PDB entry 5FCZ | X-ray diffraction, 2.45 A resolution | chain A

# Chain A
Molecule: B-N-acetylhexosaminidase
Source organism: Streptomyces plicatus
UniProtKB: O85361 (O85361_STRPL); residues 3-506 here = UniProt positions 3-506
Chain sequence (512 residues; row label = number of the first residue in the row; numbers below 1 keep their minus sign (Met-5 is residue -5)):
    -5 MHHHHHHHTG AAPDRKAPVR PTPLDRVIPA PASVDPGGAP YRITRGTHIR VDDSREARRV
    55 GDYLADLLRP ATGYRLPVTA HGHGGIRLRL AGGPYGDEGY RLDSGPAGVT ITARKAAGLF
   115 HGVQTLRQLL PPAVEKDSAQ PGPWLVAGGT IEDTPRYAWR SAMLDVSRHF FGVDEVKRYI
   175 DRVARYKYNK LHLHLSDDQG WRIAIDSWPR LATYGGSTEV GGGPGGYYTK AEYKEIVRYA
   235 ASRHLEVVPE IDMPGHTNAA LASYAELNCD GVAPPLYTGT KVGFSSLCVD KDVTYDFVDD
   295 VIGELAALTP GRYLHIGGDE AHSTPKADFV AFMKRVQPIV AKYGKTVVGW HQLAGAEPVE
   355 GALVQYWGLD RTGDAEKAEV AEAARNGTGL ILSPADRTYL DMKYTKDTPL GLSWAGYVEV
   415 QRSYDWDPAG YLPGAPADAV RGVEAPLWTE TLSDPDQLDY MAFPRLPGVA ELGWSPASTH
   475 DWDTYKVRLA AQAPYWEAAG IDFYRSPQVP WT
Not modelled in the structure: -5 to 7
Sequence notes: expression tag (-5 to 2)
Disulfides: Cys263-Cys282
Ligand contacts: NTA-glucal (TNX; 1,5-anhydro-2-deoxy-2-(ethanethioylamino)-D-arabino-hex-1-enitol): Arg162, Asp191, His250, Val276, Asp313, Glu314, Trp344, Trp361, Tyr393, Asp395, Met396, Leu406, Trp408, Trp442, Glu444

# Overview
Ligands of chain A: NTA-glucal.
Chain A is B-N-acetylhexosaminidase (Streptomyces plicatus); the structure, Streptomyces plicatus
N-acetyl-beta-hexosaminidase in complex with Thio-NAglucal (TNX), was determined by X-ray diffraction,
deposited together with 5FD0.
